7YP9 - chains C and H of the 8 polymer chains in the assembly; structure by electron microscopy, 3.58 A resolution.

Chain C:
Name: DNA-directed RNA polymerase subunit beta
Organism: Escherichia coli K-12
Notes: EC 2.7.7.6
Reference sequence: P0A8V2 (RPOB_ECOLI); numbering as in UniProt (aligned over 1-1342)
Sequence (1342 residues; numbered 1 to 1342; the number before each row is that of its first residue):
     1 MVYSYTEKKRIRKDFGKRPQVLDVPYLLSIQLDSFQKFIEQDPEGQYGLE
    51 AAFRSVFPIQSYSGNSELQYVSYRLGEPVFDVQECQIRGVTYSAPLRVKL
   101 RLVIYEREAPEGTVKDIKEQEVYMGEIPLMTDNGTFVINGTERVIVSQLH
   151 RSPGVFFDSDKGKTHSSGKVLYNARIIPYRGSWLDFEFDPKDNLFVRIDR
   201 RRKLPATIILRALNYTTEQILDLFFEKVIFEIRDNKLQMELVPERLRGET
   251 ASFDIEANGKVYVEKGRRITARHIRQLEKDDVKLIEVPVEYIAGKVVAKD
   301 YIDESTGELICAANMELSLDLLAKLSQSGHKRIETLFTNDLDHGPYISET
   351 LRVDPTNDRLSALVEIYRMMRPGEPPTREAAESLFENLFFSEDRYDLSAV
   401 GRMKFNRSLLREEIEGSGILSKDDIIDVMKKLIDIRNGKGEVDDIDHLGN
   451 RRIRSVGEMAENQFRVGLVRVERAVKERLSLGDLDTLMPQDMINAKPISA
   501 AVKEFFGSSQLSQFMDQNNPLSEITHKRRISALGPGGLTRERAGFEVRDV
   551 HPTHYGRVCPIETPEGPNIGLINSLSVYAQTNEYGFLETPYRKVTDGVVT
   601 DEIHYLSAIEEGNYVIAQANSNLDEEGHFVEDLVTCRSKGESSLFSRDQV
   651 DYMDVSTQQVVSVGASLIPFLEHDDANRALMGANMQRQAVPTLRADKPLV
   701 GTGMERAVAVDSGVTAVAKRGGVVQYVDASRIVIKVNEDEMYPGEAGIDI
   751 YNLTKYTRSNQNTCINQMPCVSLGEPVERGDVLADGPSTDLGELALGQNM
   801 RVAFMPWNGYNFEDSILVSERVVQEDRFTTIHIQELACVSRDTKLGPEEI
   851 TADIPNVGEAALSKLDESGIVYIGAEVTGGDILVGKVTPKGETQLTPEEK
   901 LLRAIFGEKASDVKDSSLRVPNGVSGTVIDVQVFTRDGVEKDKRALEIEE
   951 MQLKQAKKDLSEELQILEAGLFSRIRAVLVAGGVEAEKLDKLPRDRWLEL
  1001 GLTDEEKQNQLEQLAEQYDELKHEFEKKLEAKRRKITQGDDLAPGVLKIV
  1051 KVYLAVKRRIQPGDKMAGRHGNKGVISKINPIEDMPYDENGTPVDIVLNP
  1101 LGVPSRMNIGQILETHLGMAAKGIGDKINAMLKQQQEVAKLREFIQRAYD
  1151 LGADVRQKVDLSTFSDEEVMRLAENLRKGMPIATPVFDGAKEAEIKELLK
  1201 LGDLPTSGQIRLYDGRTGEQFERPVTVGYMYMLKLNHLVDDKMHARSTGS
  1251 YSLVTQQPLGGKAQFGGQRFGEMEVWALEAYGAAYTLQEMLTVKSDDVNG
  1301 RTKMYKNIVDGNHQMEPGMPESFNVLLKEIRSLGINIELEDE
Not modelled in the structure: 1, 105-117, 370-375, 743-745, 842-847, 856-861, 891-912, 936-941, 970-1016, 1341-1342
Curated features (UniProtKB/Swiss-Prot):
  - modified residue (N6-acetyllysine): Lys1022, Lys1200
  - mutagenesis: Ile561 (I561S: Resistant to antibiotics salinamide A and B), Ile569 (I569S: Resistant to antibiotics salinamide A and B), Ala665 (A665E: Resistant to antibiotics salinamide A and B), Asp675 (D675A/G: Resistant to antibiotics salinamide A and B), Asn677 (N677H/K: Resistant to antibiotics salinamide A and B), Leu680 (L680M: Resistant to antibiotics salinamide A and B), Glu813 (E813K: Disrupts the enzyme's active center)
Reported in the primary citation:
  - binding site for the 31-nt DNA strand: Arg180, Trp183, Arg465, Val469, Arg470, Arg473

Chain H:
Molecule: 20-nt RNA strand
Sequence (20 nucleotides; numbered -19 to 0; the number before each row is that of its first residue; numbers below 1 keep their minus sign (G-19 is residue -19)):
   -19 GCGUCGCAGGCCUUUUUAUU
Not modelled in the structure: -19 to -11

How chain C and chain H interact:
Contacting residue pairs (34):
  Ser509(C) - U-5(H)  hydrogen bond to the sugar
  Gln510(C) - U-5(H)  phosphate contact
  Gln510(C) - U-4(H)  phosphate contact
  Gln513(C) - U-4(H)  hydrogen bond to the phosphate
  Gln513(C) - U-3(H)  hydrogen bond to the phosphate
  Phe514(C) - U-4(H)  hydrogen bond to the sugar
  Asp516(C) - U-3(H)  sugar contact
  Arg529(C) - A-2(H)  salt bridge to the phosphate
  Leu533(C) - U-4(H)  phosphate contact
  Leu533(C) - U-3(H)  phosphate contact
  Arg540(C) - U-4(H)  salt bridge to the phosphate
  Arg540(C) - U-3(H)  salt bridge to the phosphate
  Pro564(C) - A-2(H)  phosphate contact
  Glu565(C) - U-1(H)  phosphate contact
  Gly566(C) - U0(H)  base contact
  Pro567(C) - A-2(H)  base contact
  Pro567(C) - U-1(H)  base contact
  Asn568(C) - U-3(H)  hydrogen bond to the phosphate
  Ile572(C) - U-3(H)  phosphate contact
  Asn684(C) - U-1(H)  phosphate contact
  Arg687(C) - A-2(H)  salt bridge to the phosphate
  Gln688(C) - A-2(H)  phosphate contact
  Gln688(C) - U-1(H)  phosphate contact
  Lys1065(C) - U-1(H)  hydrogen bond to the phosphate
  Lys1065(C) - U0(H)  salt bridge to the phosphate
  Lys1073(C) - U0(H)  salt bridge to the phosphate
  His1237(C) - A-2(H)  hydrogen bond to the sugar
  His1237(C) - U-1(H)  sugar contact
  Ser1250(C) - G-10(H)  hydrogen bond to the sugar
  Ser1252(C) - C-9(H)  phosphate contact
  Ser1252(C) - C-8(H)  phosphate contact
  Leu1253(C) - G-10(H)  base contact
  Val1254(C) - C-8(H)  sugar contact
  Leu1259(C) - C-9(H)  phosphate contact
Also at the interface, not in a pair above, chain C (27 interface residues in all): Met685, Gln1264

In short:
27 residues of chain C face 9 of chain H across their interface; the contacts include 8 hydrogen bonds and 6
salt bridges. Polar contacts include Ser509(C)-U-5(H), Phe514(C)-U-4(H) and His1237(C)-A-2(H). From UniProt: 7
mutagenesis sites on chain C. The paper reports a binding site for the 31-nt DNA strand at Arg180(C),
Trp183(C) and Arg465(C) among others.
Chain C is DNA-directed RNA polymerase subunit beta (Escherichia coli K-12) and chain H is a 20-nt RNA strand;
the structure, Cryo-EM structure of Escherichia coli paused complex of transcription termination (TTC-pause),
was determined by electron microscopy, deposited together with 7YPA and 7YPB.
